PDB entry 9H7V | electron microscopy, 2.60 A resolution | chains B2 and BA of the 27 polymer chains in the assembly

# Chain B2
Protein: Tail tube protein
From: Haloferax tailed virus 1
UniProt: A0A410N6U0 (A0A410N6U0_HFTV1); numbering as in UniProt (aligned over 1-158)
Chain sequence (158 residues; row label = number of the first residue in the row):
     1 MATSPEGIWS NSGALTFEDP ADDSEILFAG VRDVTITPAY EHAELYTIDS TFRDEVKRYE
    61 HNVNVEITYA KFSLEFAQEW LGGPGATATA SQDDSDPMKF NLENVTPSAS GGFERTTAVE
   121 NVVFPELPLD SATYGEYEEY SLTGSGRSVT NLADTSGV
Unresolved in the structure: 1, 158

# Chain BA
Protein: Baseplate to tube adapter protein gp41
From: Haloferax tailed virus 1
UniProt: A0A410N6X8 (A0A410N6X8_HFTV1); numbering as in UniProt (aligned over 1-285)
Chain sequence (285 residues; row label = number of the first residue in the row):
     1 MVDATLSRGG TSVDIPLVEE GGEILLSSTF GKPEVNVRKS GGSLNPRVID SWSGLQTFQL
    61 VGKLYDYSTS HQLADLVKTA STTPLELQIP QDAYPDTVTV APAAGQASAL TLEYPAGRKD
   121 LVDVSLSLTR VDPNSVRGVG DQQATTPTTT GTGPVEVTAG GTTVQLPSSG LSVERTVGRP
   181 NDAVRRVPRQ ADPRYEVKAK VTNDVFTFSF ETLDNIPATL NALTDNVFRE QLGRDGVTLD
   241 FNGLLGLGSV KAIPVGSSPF RQVHQAGRGW VTVPTLEFRR IYSNE
Unresolved in the structure: 1

# Interface between chain B2 and chain BA
Contacting residue pairs (25; chain B2 residue first):
  Ala-43(B2) / Glu-20(BA)
  Glu-44(B2) / Glu-20(BA)
  Glu-44(B2) / Gly-21(BA)
  Leu-45(B2) / Glu-19(BA)
  Leu-45(B2) / Glu-20(BA)
  Leu-45(B2) / Lys-63(BA)
  Tyr-46(B2) / Leu-17(BA)
  Tyr-46(B2) / Val-18(BA)
  Tyr-46(B2) / Glu-19(BA)  hydrogen bond (backbone-backbone)
  Tyr-46(B2) / Leu-25(BA)
  Thr-47(B2) / Val-2(BA)
  Thr-47(B2) / Leu-17(BA)  hydrogen bond (side chain-backbone)
  Thr-47(B2) / Leu-25(BA)
  Ile-48(B2) / Leu-17(BA)
  Ile-48(B2) / Leu-25(BA)
  Ile-48(B2) / Leu-26(BA)  hydrophobic
  Ile-48(B2) / Pro-90(BA)
  Ile-48(B2) / Gln-91(BA)
  Asp-49(B2) / Gln-91(BA)  hydrogen bond
  Asp-54(B2) / Val-2(BA)
  Asp-54(B2) / Val-18(BA)
  Glu-55(B2) / Tyr-65(BA)
  Lys-57(B2) / Tyr-65(BA)
  Tyr-59(B2) / Gly-117(BA)
  Tyr-59(B2) / Arg-118(BA)
Interface residues without a listed pair, chain B2 (12 interface residues in all): Glu-60
Interface residues without a listed pair, chain BA (16 interface residues in all): Ala-116, Leu-121

# Overview
The interface between chain B2 and chain BA involves 12 residues on one side and 16 on the other, with 3
hydrogen bonds. Polar contacts include Thr-47(B2)/Leu-17(BA), Asp-49(B2)/Gln-91(BA) and Tyr-46(B2)/Glu-19(BA).
Chain B2 is Tail tube protein and chain BA is Baseplate to tube adapter protein gp41, both from Haloferax
tailed virus 1; the structure, The baseplate assembly of Haloferax tailed virus 1, was determined by electron
microscopy, deposited together with 8QPG, 8QPQ, 8QQN, 8QSI, 8QSY, 9FKB, 9H4P and 9H5B.
